5OKP - chain A; structure by X-ray diffraction, 1.85 A resolution.

Chain A:
Name: Phosphatidylinositol 3,4,5-trisphosphate 5-phosphatase 2
Source organism: Homo sapiens
Notes: EC 3.1.3.86
UniProt: O15357 (SHIP2_HUMAN); numbering as in UniProt (aligned over 420-878)
Sequence (461 residues; numbered 418 to 878; the number before each row is that of its first residue):
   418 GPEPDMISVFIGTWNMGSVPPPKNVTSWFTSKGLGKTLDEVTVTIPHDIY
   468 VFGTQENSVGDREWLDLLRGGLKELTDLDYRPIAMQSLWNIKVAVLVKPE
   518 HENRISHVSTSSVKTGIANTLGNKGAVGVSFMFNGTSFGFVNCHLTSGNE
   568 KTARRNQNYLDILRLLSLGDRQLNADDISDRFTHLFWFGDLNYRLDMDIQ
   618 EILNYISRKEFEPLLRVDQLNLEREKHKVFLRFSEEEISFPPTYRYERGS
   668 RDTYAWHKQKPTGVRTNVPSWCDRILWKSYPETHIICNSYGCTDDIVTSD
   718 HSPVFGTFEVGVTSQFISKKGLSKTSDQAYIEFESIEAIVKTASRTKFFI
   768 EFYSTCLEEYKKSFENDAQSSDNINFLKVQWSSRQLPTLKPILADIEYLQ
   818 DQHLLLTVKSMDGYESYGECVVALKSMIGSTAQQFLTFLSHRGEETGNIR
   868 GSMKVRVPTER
Disordered / not traced: 418, 587-592, 673-682, 732-745, 761-762, 776, 846-847, 875-878
Differences from the reference sequence: expression tag (418-419); engineered mutation D593 (Phe in O15357), D597 (Leu in O15357)
Curated features (UniProtKB/Swiss-Prot):
  - natural variant: P659 (P659S: In OPSMD), W688 (W688C: In OPSMD), F722 (F722I: In OPSMD)
  - mutagenesis: D607 (D607A: Abolishes enzyme activity but not phosphorylation upon FCGR2A clustering)
From the paper describing this entry:
  - mutagenesis - D613A/D615A, R649A: decreased catalytic activity on IP4
  - mutagenesis - D613A/D615A, R649A: unchanged catalytic activity on PI(3,4,5)P3
  - mutagenesis - R682A, N684A: decreased catalytic activity
  - mutagenesis - D607A, R691A: abolished catalytic activity
  - mutagenesis - R691A: decreased stability
  - catalytic residues: D607 (proposed by the authors, not directly observed)
  - specificity-determining residues: R682 (proposed by the authors, not directly observed)
  - mutagenesis - R665A: unchanged catalytic activity on Ptase-C2
  - mutagenesis - R665A: decreased catalytic activity on Ptase domain
  - disease-associated variants - P659S, W688C: decreased catalytic activity (citing earlier work)

In short:
From UniProt: one mutagenesis site. From the paper: the catalytic residue D607; R682A, N684A and P659S, among
others, reduce catalytic activity; 9 substitutions were tested in all.
Chain A is Phosphatidylinositol 3,4,5-trisphosphate 5-phosphatase 2 (Homo sapiens); the structure, Crystal
structure of human SHIP2 Phosphatase-C2 double mutant F593D/L597D, was determined by X-ray diffraction (same
publication as 5OKM, 5OKN and 5OKO).
